PDB entry 3WMP | X-ray diffraction, 2.00 A resolution | chains D and E of the 6 polymer chains in the assembly

# Chain D (and E)
Molecule: Galactose-binding lectin
Source organism: Sinularia lochmodes
Notes: chain E of this document is another copy of the same molecule, construct and numbering; everything in this record applies to it too
Reference sequence: A4CYJ6 (A4CYJ6_9CNID); residues 1-94 here correspond to UniProt positions 47-140 (UniProt number = residue number + 46)
Chain sequence (94 residues; each row starts with the number of its first residue):
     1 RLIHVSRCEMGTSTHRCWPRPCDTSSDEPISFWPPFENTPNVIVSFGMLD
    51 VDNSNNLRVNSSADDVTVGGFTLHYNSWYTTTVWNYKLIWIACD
Disulfides: C8-C93, C17-C22
Covalent attachments: N-acetylglucosamine (NAG) linked to N60
Ligand contacts: alpha-D-galactopyranose (GLA): N56, R58, W78, Y79
From the paper describing this entry:
  - post-translational modification sites: N60
  - binding site for N-acetylglucosamine: N76
  - specificity-determining residues: W18 (proposed by the authors, not directly observed)

# Chain D / chain E interface
Pairs across the interface (47):
  V5(D) - V5(E)  hydrophobic
  S6(D) - V5(E)
  S6(D) - S6(E)  hydrogen bond (backbone-backbone)
  R7(D) - H4(E)
  R7(D) - S6(E)
  C8(D) - S6(E)  hydrogen bond (backbone-side chain)
  C8(D) - C8(E)  hydrophobic
  C8(D) - D94(E)
  M10(D) - N41(E)
  M10(D) - V42(E)
  M10(D) - I43(E)  hydrophobic
  M10(D) - I91(E)
  M10(D) - C93(E)
  T12(D) - I43(E)
  P34(D) - H4(E)
  S45(D) - S45(E)  hydrogen bond
  F46(D) - S45(E)  hydrogen bond (backbone-side chain)
  G47(D) - V44(E)
  G47(D) - F46(E)
  G47(D) - N60(E)
  G47(D) - S61(E)  hydrogen bond (backbone-side chain)
  M48(D) - V59(E)
  M48(D) - N60(E)
  L49(D) - L57(E)
  L49(D) - R58(E)
  L49(D) - V59(E)  hydrogen bond (backbone-backbone)
  L49(D) - W78(E)
  D50(D) - L57(E)
  D50(D) - R58(E)  salt bridge
  D50(D) - W78(E)
  V51(D) - N56(E)
  V51(D) - L57(E)  hydrogen bond (backbone-backbone)
  D52(D) - N56(E)  hydrogen bond
  N53(D) - N53(E)  hydrogen bond (side chain-backbone)
  N53(D) - S54(E)  hydrogen bond (side chain-backbone)
  N53(D) - N55(E)
  N53(D) - N56(E)  hydrogen bond (backbone-side chain)
  L57(D) - L57(E)  hydrophobic
  W84(D) - N56(E)
  K87(D) - S61(E)  hydrogen bond (side chain-backbone)
  K87(D) - S62(E)
  I89(D) - I43(E)  hydrophobic
  I89(D) - V44(E)
  I89(D) - S45(E)
  W90(D) - I43(E)
  I91(D) - I43(E)  hydrophobic
  I91(D) - I91(E)  hydrophobic
Other interface residues (no listed pair), chain D (23 interface residues in all): G11
Other interface residues (no listed pair), chain E (25 interface residues in all): A92

# Overview
Chain D and chain E form an interface of 23 and 25 residues respectively, with 12 hydrogen bonds and 1 salt
bridge. Polar contacts include D50(D)-R58(E), C8(D)-S6(E) and S45(D)-S45(E). Ligands of chain D:
alpha-D-galactopyranose. N-acetylglucosamine is covalently linked to N60(D). From the paper: a binding site
for N-acetylglucosamine at N76(D); the specificity determinant W18(D).
Chain D and chain E are both Galactose-binding lectin (Sinularia lochmodes); the structure, Crystal structure
of SLL-2, was determined by X-ray diffraction, deposited together with 3WMQ.
